PDB entry 5XVW | X-ray diffraction, 1.85 A resolution | chains B and D of the 3 polymer chains in the assembly

# Chain B
Name: PHD finger protein ALFIN-LIKE 2
Organism: Arabidopsis thaliana
UniProt: Q9SRM4 (ALFL2_ARATH); residues 10-142 here = UniProt positions 10-142
Amino-acid sequence (135 residues; each row starts with the number of its first residue; note: 10 numbers in that range are skipped by the numbering (no residue carries them; nothing is unmodelled there); numbers below 1 keep their minus sign (Gly-2 is residue -2)):
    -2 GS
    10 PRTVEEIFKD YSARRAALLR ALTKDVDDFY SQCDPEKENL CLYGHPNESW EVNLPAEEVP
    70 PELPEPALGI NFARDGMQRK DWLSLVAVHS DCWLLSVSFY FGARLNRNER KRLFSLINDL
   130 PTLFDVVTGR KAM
Not modelled in the structure: -2, 140-142
Differences from the reference sequence: expression tag (-2 to -1)

# Chain D
Name: AtRing1a distal binding site
UniProt: F4K8U4 (F4K8U4_ARATH); residues 361-374 here = UniProt positions 361-374
Amino-acid sequence (14 residues; each row starts with the number of its first residue):
   361 ILAWGRGGTR SNTR
Not modelled in the structure: 373-374

# Interface between chain B and chain D
Pairs across the interface (22; chain B residue first):
  Glu47(B) - Ser371(D)
  Asn48(B) - Arg370(D)
  Asn48(B) - Ser371(D)  hydrogen bond (side chain-backbone)
  Leu77(B) - Arg370(D)
  Phe81(B) - Gly367(D)
  Phe81(B) - Gly368(D)
  Phe81(B) - Thr369(D)
  Ala82(B) - Trp364(D)  hydrophobic
  Ala82(B) - Arg366(D)
  Asp84(B) - Arg366(D)
  Gly85(B) - Gly365(D)
  Gly85(B) - Arg366(D)
  Met86(B) - Ala363(D)
  Met86(B) - Trp364(D)  hydrophobic
  Met86(B) - Gly365(D)  hydrogen bond (side chain-backbone)
  Asp90(B) - Leu362(D)
  Trp91(B) - Trp364(D)
  Leu94(B) - Leu362(D)  hydrophobic
  Leu94(B) - Ala363(D)
  Leu94(B) - Trp364(D)
  Val95(B) - Trp364(D)
  His98(B) - Trp364(D)
Other interface residues (no listed pair), chain B (16 interface residues in all): Ile79, Ser93, Phe133

# Overview
Chain B and chain D form an interface of 16 and 10 residues respectively, with 2 hydrogen bonds. Among the
polar pairs are Asn48(B)-Ser371(D) and Met86(B)-Gly365(D).
Here chain B is PHD finger protein ALFIN-LIKE 2 (Arabidopsis thaliana) and chain D is AtRing1a distal binding
site. Entry 5XVW (Crystal structure of AL2 PAL domain in complex with AtRing1a distal site) was determined by
X-ray diffraction together with 5Y53, 5Y21 and 5XVL from the same study.
